9JPJ - chains G and K of the 6 polymer chains in the assembly; structure by X-ray diffraction, 3.72 A resolution.

Chain G:
Molecule: 27-nt DNA strand
Source organism: Achromobacter denitrificans NBRC 15125
Sequence (27 nucleotides; row label = number of the first residue in the row):
     1 AAAGTTATCA GATAACCTGA AAAGTAG

Chain K:
Molecule: Pyruvate dehydrogenase complex repressor
Source organism: Achromobacter denitrificans NBRC 15125
UniProt: A0A6N0JVZ6 (A0A6N0JVZ6_ACHDE); numbering as in UniProt (aligned over 1-238)
Amino-acid sequence (238 residues; row label = number of the first residue in the row):
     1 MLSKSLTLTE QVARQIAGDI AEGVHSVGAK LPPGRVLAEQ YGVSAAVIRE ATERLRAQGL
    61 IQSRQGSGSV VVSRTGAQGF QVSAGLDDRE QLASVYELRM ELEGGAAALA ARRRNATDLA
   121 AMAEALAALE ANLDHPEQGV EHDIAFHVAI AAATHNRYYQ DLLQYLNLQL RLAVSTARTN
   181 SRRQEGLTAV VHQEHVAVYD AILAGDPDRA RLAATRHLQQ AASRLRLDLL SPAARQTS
Unresolved in the structure: 177-186, 232-238
Construct notes: conflict Ala120 (Val in A0A6N0JVZ6), Asp134 (Glu in A0A6N0JVZ6)
Metal / ion sites: Zn2+: Asp143, His147, His195, His217

Chain G / chain K interface:
Pairs across the interface - 18 pairs, chain G then chain K:
  DC16(G) - Thr7(K)  phosphate contact
  DC16(G) - Leu8(K)  hydrogen bond to the phosphate
  DC16(G) - Thr9(K)  hydrogen bond to the phosphate
  DC16(G) - Ser44(K)  sugar contact
  DC16(G) - Val47(K)  sugar contact
  DC17(G) - Val43(K)  phosphate contact
  DC17(G) - Ser44(K)  hydrogen bond to the phosphate
  DC17(G) - Val47(K)  phosphate contact
  DT18(G) - Ala45(K)  base contact
  DA22(G) - Gln65(K)  base contact
  DA23(G) - Gln65(K)  hydrogen bond to the base
  DG24(G) - Gln65(K)  sugar contact
  DG24(G) - Gly66(K)  base contact
  DT25(G) - Gln65(K)  sugar contact
  DT25(G) - Gly66(K)  sugar contact
  DT25(G) - Ser67(K)  phosphate contact
  DA26(G) - Arg64(K)  salt bridge to the phosphate
  DA26(G) - Ser67(K)  hydrogen bond to the phosphate
Other interface residues (no listed pair), chain G (10 interface residues in all): DA15, DG19
Other interface residues (no listed pair), chain K (13 interface residues in all): Leu6, Ala46

Overview:
10 residues of chain G face 13 of chain K across their interface, with 5 hydrogen bonds and 1 salt bridge.
Polar contacts include DA23(G)-Gln65(K), DC16(G)-Leu8(K) and DC16(G)-Thr9(K). Asp143(K), His147(K), His195(K)
and His217(K) coordinate Zn2+.
Chain G is a 27-nt DNA strand and chain K is Pyruvate dehydrogenase complex repressor, both from Achromobacter
denitrificans NBRC 15125; the structure, Crystal structure of DhdR in complex with DNA, was determined by
X-ray diffraction, deposited together with 9VKN, 9JPK and 9JPL.
